PDB entry 6KYW | X-ray diffraction, 2.60 A resolution | chains A and B of the 4 polymer chains in the assembly

== Chain A (and B) ==
Name: Receptor protein kinase SRK8
Source organism: Brassica campestris
Notes: chain B of this document is another copy of the same molecule, construct and numbering; everything in this record applies to it too
Reference sequence: Q39276 (Q39276_BRACM); residue numbers follow UniProt; this construct covers 1-433
Amino-acid sequence (443 residues; numbered 1 to 443; the number before each row is that of its first residue):
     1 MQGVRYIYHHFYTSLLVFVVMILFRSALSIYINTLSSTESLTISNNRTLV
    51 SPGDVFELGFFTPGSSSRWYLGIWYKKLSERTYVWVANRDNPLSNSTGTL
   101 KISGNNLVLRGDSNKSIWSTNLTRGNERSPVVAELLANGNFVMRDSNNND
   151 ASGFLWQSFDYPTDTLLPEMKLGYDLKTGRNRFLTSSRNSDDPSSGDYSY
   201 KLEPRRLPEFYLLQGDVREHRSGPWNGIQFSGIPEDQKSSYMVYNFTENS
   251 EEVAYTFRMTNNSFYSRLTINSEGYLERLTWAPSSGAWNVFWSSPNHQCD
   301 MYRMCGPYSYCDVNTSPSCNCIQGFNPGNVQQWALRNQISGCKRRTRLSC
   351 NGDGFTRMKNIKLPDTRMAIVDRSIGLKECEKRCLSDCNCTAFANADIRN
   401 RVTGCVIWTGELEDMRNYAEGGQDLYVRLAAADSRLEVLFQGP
Unresolved in the structure: 1-32, 113-115, 123-128, 148-151, 435-443 (chain B: 1-32, 94-95, 111-115, 122-128, 147-150, 437-443)
Cystine bridges: C299-C311, C305-C319, C321-C342, C350-C388, C384-C390
Covalent attachments: N-acetylglucosamine (NAG) linked to N245, N261, N389
Construct notes: engineered mutation S79 (Pro in Q39276), E80 (Tyr in Q39276), R81 (Ile in Q39276), V108 (Phe in Q39276), R110 (Leu in Q39276), R180 (Leu in Q39276), S190 (Phe in Q39276), Q214 (Leu in Q39276), S239 (Leu in Q39276), E248 (Lys in Q39276), G286 (Val in Q39276), A287 (Val in Q39276); expression tag (434-443)
What the authors report for this chain:
  - self-association interface (contacts with another copy of this molecule); pairs are residue here / residue on that copy: S284-Q331, H297-H297, V313-V313, N314-N314
  - mutagenesis - N271S/E273D/N337I: abolished binding to S locus protein 11
  - mutagenesis - N271S/E273D: decreased binding to S locus protein 11

== Chain A / chain B interface ==
Residue-residue contacts - 24 pairs, chain A then chain B:
  A282(A) with L335(B), hydrophobic
  S284(A) with Q331(B)
  S285(A) with L335(B)
  N289(A) with L335(B)
  F291(A) with A334(B); L335(B); R336(B), hydrogen bond (backbone-side chain)
  N296(A) with Q298(B)
  H297(A) with N296(B), hydrogen bond (side chain-backbone); H297(B)
  Q298(A) with N296(B)
  V313(A) with V313(B), hydrophobic; N314(B)
  N314(A) with V313(B); N314(B), hydrogen bond; A419(B)
  Q331(A) with S284(B)
  A334(A) with F291(B)
  L335(A) with A282(B), hydrophobic; N289(B); F291(B)
  R336(A) with F291(B), hydrogen bond (side chain-backbone)
  N337(A) with N289(B)
  A419(A) with N314(B)
Also at the interface, not in a pair above, chain A (19 interface residues in all): D236, Y241, W292
Also at the interface, not in a pair above, chain B (20 interface residues in all): D236, Y241, T280, V290, W292, N337

== Overview ==
The interface between chain A and chain B involves 19 residues on one side and 20 on the other; the contacts
include 4 hydrogen bonds. Polar contacts include F291(A)-R336(B), H297(A)-N296(B) and N314(A)-N314(B). From
the paper: N271S/E273D/N337I of chain A abolish binding to S locus protein 11; a self-association interface
involving S284(A), H297(A) and V313(A) among others.
Both chains are Receptor protein kinase SRK8 (Brassica campestris). Entry 6KYW (S8-mSRK-S8-SP11 complex) was
determined by X-ray diffraction.
